Entry 6UI2 (X-ray diffraction, 2.35 A resolution); this record covers chains A and T of the 3 polymer chains in the assembly.

# Chain A
Protein: DNA polymerase eta
Source organism: Homo sapiens
Notes: EC 2.7.7.7
UniProtKB: Q9Y253 (POLH_HUMAN); residues 1-432 here = UniProt positions 1-432
Sequence (435 residues; each row starts with the number of its first residue; numbers below 1 keep their minus sign (Gly-2 is residue -2)):
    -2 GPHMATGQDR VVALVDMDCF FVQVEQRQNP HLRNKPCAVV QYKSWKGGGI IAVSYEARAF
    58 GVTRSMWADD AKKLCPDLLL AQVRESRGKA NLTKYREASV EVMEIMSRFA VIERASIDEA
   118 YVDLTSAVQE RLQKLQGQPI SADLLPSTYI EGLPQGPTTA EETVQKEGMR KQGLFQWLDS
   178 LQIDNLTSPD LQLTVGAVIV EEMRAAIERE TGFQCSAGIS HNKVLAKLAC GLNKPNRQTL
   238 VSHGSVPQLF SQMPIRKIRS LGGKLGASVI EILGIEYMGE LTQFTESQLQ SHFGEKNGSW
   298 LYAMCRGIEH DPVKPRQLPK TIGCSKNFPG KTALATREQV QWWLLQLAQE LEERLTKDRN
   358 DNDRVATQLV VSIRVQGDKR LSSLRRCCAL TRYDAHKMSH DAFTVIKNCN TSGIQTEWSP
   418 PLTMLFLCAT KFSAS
Not modelled in the structure: 155-159
Construct notes: expression tag (-2 to 0)
Metal / ion sites: Mg2+ site 1: Asp13, Met14, Asp115 (together with 0KX); Mg2+ site 2: Asp13, Asp115, Glu116 (together with 0KX) (shared with 1 residue of chain P)
Small-molecule neighbours: 0KX (2'-deoxy-5'-O-[(R)-hydroxy{[(R)-hydroxy(phosphonooxy)phosphoryl]amino}phosphoryl]cytidine): Asp13, Met14, Asp15, Cys16, Phe17, Phe18, Ile48, Ala49, Tyr52, Arg55, Arg61, Ile114, Asp115, Glu116, Lys231
Reported in the primary citation:
  - conformationally variable residues: Arg61 to Trp64
  - binding site for 0KX: Arg61
  - Mg2+ coordination: Asp13, Met14, Asp115, Glu116
  - catalytic residues: Asp13, Asp115, Glu116

# Chain T
Molecule: 12-nt DNA strand
Sequence (12 nucleotides; numbered 1 to 12; the number before each row is that of its first residue):
     1 CATXATGACG CT
Modified / non-standard residues: FMG (2-amino-9-(2-deoxy-2-fluoro-5-O-phosphono-beta-D-arabinofuranosyl)-7-methyl-6-oxo-6,9-dihydro-1H-purin-7-ium) at position 4
Small-molecule neighbours: 0KX (2'-deoxy-5'-O-[(R)-hydroxy{[(R)-hydroxy(phosphonooxy)phosphoryl]amino}phosphoryl]cytidine): DT3, FMG_4, DA5

# Chain A / chain T interface
Residue-residue contacts (38; chain A residue first):
  Gln38(A) - FMG_4(T)  base contact
  Gln38(A) - DA5(T)  sugar contact
  Tyr39(A) - FMG_4(T)  phosphate contact
  Tyr39(A) - DA5(T)  hydrogen bond to the phosphate
  Trp42(A) - DA2(T)  stacking on the base
  Gly46(A) - DT3(T)  base contact
  Ile47(A) - DT3(T)  hydrogen bond to the base
  Ile48(A) - DT3(T)  base contact
  Ile48(A) - FMG_4(T)  base contact
  Arg61(A) - DT3(T)  base contact
  Ser62(A) - DT3(T)  base contact
  Trp64(A) - DA2(T)  sugar contact
  Lys86(A) - DT6(T)  salt bridge to the phosphate
  Arg93(A) - DT6(T)  salt bridge to the phosphate
  Arg93(A) - DG7(T)  salt bridge to the phosphate
  Lys293(A) - DG10(T)  phosphate contact
  Lys293(A) - DC11(T)  phosphate contact
  Lys311(A) - DC9(T)  phosphate contact
  Pro316(A) - DA8(T)  phosphate contact
  Lys317(A) - DA8(T)  hydrogen bond to the phosphate
  Lys317(A) - DC9(T)  salt bridge to the phosphate
  Thr318(A) - DG7(T)  sugar contact
  Thr318(A) - DA8(T)  hydrogen bond to the phosphate
  Ile319(A) - DG7(T)  phosphate contact
  Gly320(A) - DT6(T)  sugar contact
  Gly320(A) - DG7(T)  hydrogen bond to the phosphate
  Cys321(A) - DT6(T)  phosphate contact
  Ser322(A) - DA5(T)  sugar contact
  Ser322(A) - DT6(T)  hydrogen bond to the phosphate
  Lys323(A) - DA5(T)  salt bridge to the phosphate
  Asn324(A) - FMG_4(T)  base contact
  Asn324(A) - DA5(T)  hydrogen bond to the phosphate
  Pro326(A) - DC1(T)  phosphate contact
  Pro326(A) - DA2(T)  sugar contact
  Pro326(A) - FMG_4(T)  phosphate contact
  Arg351(A) - DT6(T)  salt bridge to the phosphate
  Arg351(A) - DG7(T)  salt bridge to the phosphate
  Leu378(A) - DT6(T)  base contact
Other interface residues (no listed pair), chain A (33 interface residues in all): Ala87, Leu89, Arg111, Arg313, Leu315, Gly327, Thr329, Glu347

# Summary
The interface between chain A and chain T involves 33 residues on one side and 11 on the other, with 7
hydrogen bonds, 7 salt bridges and 1 aromatic stacking contact. Polar contacts include Ile47(A)-DT3(T),
Tyr39(A)-DA5(T) and Lys317(A)-DA8(T). From the paper: catalytic residues Asp13(A), Asp115(A) and Glu116(A); a
binding site for 0KX at Arg61(A).
Chain A is DNA polymerase eta (Homo sapiens) and chain T is a 12-nt DNA strand; the structure, Structure of
human DNA polymerase eta complexed with N7MG in the template base paired with incoming ..., was determined by
X-ray diffraction.
